Entry 5USR (X-ray diffraction, 3.09 A resolution); this record covers chains A and H of the 6 polymer chains in the assembly.

# Chain A
Molecule: Cysteine desulfurase, mitochondrial
Source organism: Homo sapiens
Notes: EC 2.8.1.7
Reference sequence: Q9Y697 (NFS1_HUMAN); residue numbers follow UniProt; this construct covers 56-457
Chain sequence (426 residues; row label = number of the first residue in the row):
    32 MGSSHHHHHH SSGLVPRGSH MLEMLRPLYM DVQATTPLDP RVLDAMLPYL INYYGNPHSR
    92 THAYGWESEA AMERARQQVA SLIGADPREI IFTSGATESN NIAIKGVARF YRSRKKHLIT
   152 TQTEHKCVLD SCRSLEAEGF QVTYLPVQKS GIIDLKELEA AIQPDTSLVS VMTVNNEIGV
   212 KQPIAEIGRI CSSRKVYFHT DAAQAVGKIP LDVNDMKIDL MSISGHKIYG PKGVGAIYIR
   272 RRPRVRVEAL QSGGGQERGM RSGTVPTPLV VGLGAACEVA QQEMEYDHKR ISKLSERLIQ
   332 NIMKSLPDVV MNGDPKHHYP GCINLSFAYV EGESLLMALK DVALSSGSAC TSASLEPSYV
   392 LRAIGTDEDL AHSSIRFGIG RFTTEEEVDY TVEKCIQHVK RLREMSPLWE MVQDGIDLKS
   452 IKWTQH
Disordered / not traced: 32-53, 283-293, 368-384, 446-457
Modified residues: K258 ((2S)-2-amino-6-[[3-hydroxy-2-methyl-5-(phosphonooxymethyl)pyridin-4-yl]methylideneamino]hexanoic acid; LLP)
Differences from the reference sequence: initiating methionine (32); expression tag (33-55)
Reported in the primary citation:
  - disease-associated variants - R72Q (citing earlier work)
  - mutagenesis - R272A/R275A/R277A: decreased catalytic activity on FXN
  - contacts within the chain: T67-H257 (hydrogen bond), D70-R72 (salt bridge), Y260-R412 (backbone contact), D70-R412 (salt bridge)
  - self-association interface (contacts with another copy of this molecule): L78, I82

# Chain H
Molecule: LYR motif-containing protein 4
Source organism: Homo sapiens
Reference sequence: Q9HD34 (LYRM4_HUMAN); residues 1-91 here = UniProt positions 1-91
Chain sequence (91 residues; numbered 1 to 91; the number before each row is that of its first residue):
     1 MAASSRAQVL ALYRAMLRES KRFSAYNYRT YAVRRIRDAF RENKNVKDPV EIQTLVNKAK
    61 RDLGVIRRQV HIGQLYSTDK LIIENRDMPR T
Disordered / not traced: 1-2, 80-91
Differences from the reference sequence: engineered mutation A11 (Ser in Q9HD34)
Residues lining bound ligands: S-dodecanoyl-4'-phosphopantetheine (8Q1; S-[2-({N-[(2R)-2-hydroxy-3,3-dimethyl-4-(phosphonooxy)butanoyl]-beta-alanyl}amino)ethyl] dodecanethioate): R6, V9, L10, Y31, A32, R35, I36, A39, F40, N43, K44, N45, V46, I52, L55, V56, K58, A59, D62, I66
Reported in the primary citation:
  - binding site for S-dodecanoyl-4'-phosphopantetheine: R6, F40, K44
  - mutagenesis - R29D, R37D, F40A, R41D: decreased stability with Cysteine desulfurase, mitochondrial (chain A)
  - mutagenesis - R68D, Q69A/I72D/Y76A: decreased binding to Cysteine desulfurase, mitochondrial (chain A)
  - disease-associated variants - R68L: decreased catalytic activity on FXN
  - mutagenesis - F40A, R68D, Q69A/I72D/Y76A: decreased binding to Nfs1-Isd11 complex
  - disease-associated variants - R68L (citing earlier work)

# Chain A / chain H interface
Residue-residue contacts (13; chain A residue first):
  L69(A) - L75(H)  hydrophobic
  L74(A) - L75(H)  hydrophobic
  L74(A) - Y76(H)
  L78(A) - Y76(H)
  L81(A) - L75(H)  hydrophobic
  I82(A) - R68(H)
  Y85(A) - G64(H)
  Y85(A) - R67(H)
  Y85(A) - R68(H)
  Y85(A) - H71(H)  hydrogen bond
  G86(A) - R68(H)
  N87(A) - K60(H)
  N87(A) - L63(H)
Other interface residues (no listed pair), chain A (10 interface residues in all): R57, M77
Other interface residues (no listed pair), chain H (10 interface residues in all): I72, D79

# Summary
Chain A and chain H each contribute 10 residues to their interface; the contacts include 1 hydrogen bond. Its
one hydrogen-bonded contact is Y85(A)-H71(H). The paper reports a binding site for
S-dodecanoyl-4'-phosphopantetheine at R6(H), F40(H) and K44(H); R29D, R37D and F40A of chain H, among others,
reduce stability with Cysteine desulfurase, mitochondrial (chain A); 8 substitutions were tested in all.
Here chain A is Cysteine desulfurase, mitochondrial and chain H is LYR motif-containing protein 4, both from
Homo sapiens. Entry 5USR (Crystal structure of human NFS1-ISD11 in complex with E. coli acyl-carrier protein
at 3.09 angstroms) was determined by X-ray diffraction.
